PDB entry 4IWG | X-ray diffraction, 2.47 A resolution | chains B and C of the 3 polymer chains in the assembly

Chain B (and C):
Name: UPF0135 protein MJ0927
Source organism: Methanocaldococcus jannaschii
Notes: chain C of this document is another copy of the same molecule, construct and numbering; everything in this record applies to it too
UniProtKB: Q58337 (Y927_METJA); residues 6-249 here correspond to UniProt positions 1-244 (UniProt number = residue number - 5)
Chain sequence (252 residues; each row starts with the number of its first residue):
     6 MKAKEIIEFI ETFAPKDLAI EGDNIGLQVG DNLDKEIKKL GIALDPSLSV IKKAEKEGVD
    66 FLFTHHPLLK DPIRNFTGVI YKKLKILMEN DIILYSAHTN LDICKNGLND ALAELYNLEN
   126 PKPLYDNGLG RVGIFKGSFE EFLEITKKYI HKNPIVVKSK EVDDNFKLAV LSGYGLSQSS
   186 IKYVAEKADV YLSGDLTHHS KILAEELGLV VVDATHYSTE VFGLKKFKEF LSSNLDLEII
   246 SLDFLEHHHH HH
Not modelled in the structure: 250-257
Construct notes: expression tag (250-257)
Curated features (UniProtKB/Swiss-Prot):
  - binding site (a divalent metal cation): H70, H71, D107, H221, E225

Chain B / chain C interface:
Pairs across the interface (27; chain B residue first):
  K165(B) - K110(C)
  Q183(B) - D22(C)
  K187(B) - L23(C)  hydrogen bond (side chain-backbone)
  K187(B) - D131(C)
  K187(B) - N132(C)  hydrogen bond (side chain-backbone)
  Y188(B) - D131(C)
  A190(B) - K127(C)
  A190(B) - P128(C)
  E191(B) - K127(C)
  E191(B) - P128(C)
  E191(B) - L129(C)
  E191(B) - Y130(C)
  E191(B) - D131(C)  hydrogen bond (side chain-backbone)
  E191(B) - Y188(C)  hydrogen bond
  E191(B) - K192(C)  salt bridge
  A193(B) - K127(C)
  D194(B) - N125(C)  hydrogen bond
  D194(B) - K127(C)  salt bridge
  H204(B) - D22(C)  salt bridge
  I207(B) - P20(C)  hydrophobic
  L208(B) - L23(C)  hydrophobic
  E211(B) - F18(C)
  E211(B) - P20(C)
  E211(B) - L23(C)
  E211(B) - C109(C)
  E211(B) - K110(C)  hydrogen bond (side chain-backbone)
  L212(B) - I108(C)  hydrophobic
Interface residues without a listed pair, chain B (15 interface residues in all): K192, E210
Interface residues without a listed pair, chain C (19 interface residues in all): A24, G133, R136

Summary:
The interface between chain B and chain C involves 15 residues on one side and 19 on the other; the contacts
include 6 hydrogen bonds and 3 salt bridges. Polar pairs include E191(B)-K192(C), D194(B)-K127(C) and
H204(B)-D22(C).
Both chains are UPF0135 protein MJ0927 (Methanocaldococcus jannaschii). Entry 4IWG (Crystal Structure of the
Conserved Hypothetical Protein MJ0927 from Methanocaldococcus jannaschii (in C2221 form)) was determined by
X-ray diffraction together with 4IWM from the same study.
